Entry 6L3X (X-ray diffraction, 2.31 A resolution); this record covers chains E and I of the 14 polymer chains in the assembly.

== Chain E (and I) ==
Protein: ATP-dependent Clp protease proteolytic subunit
Source organism: Staphylococcus aureus RF122
Notes: EC 3.4.21.92; chain I of this document is another copy of the same molecule, construct and numbering; everything in this record applies to it too
UniProtKB: Q2YSF8 (CLPP_STAAB); residue numbers follow UniProt; this construct covers 19-195
Sequence (177 residues; row label = number of the first residue in the row):
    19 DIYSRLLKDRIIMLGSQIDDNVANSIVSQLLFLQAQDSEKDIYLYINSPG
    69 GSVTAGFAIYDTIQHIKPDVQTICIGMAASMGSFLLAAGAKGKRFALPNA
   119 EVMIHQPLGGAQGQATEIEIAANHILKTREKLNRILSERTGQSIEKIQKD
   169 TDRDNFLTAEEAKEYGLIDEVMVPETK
Ligand contacts: E4U ([(1R)-1-[[(2S)-2-[[2,5-bis(chloranyl)phenyl]carbonylamino]-3-(1H-indol-3-yl)propanoyl]amino]-3-methyl-butyl]boronic acid): Gly68, Gly69, Ser70, Val71, Ser98, Met99, His123, Gln124, Pro125, Leu126, Gly127, Gly128, Ile143, Thr146, Leu150
Curated features (UniProtKB/Swiss-Prot):
  - active site: Ser98 (Nucleophile), His123

== Chain E / chain I interface ==
Pairs across the interface (38):
  Gln124(E) with Gln132(I); Ala133(I), hydrogen bond (side chain-backbone); Thr134(I), hydrogen bond (side chain-backbone)
  Pro125(E) with Gln132(I); Ala133(I), hydrogen bond (backbone-backbone)
  Leu126(E) with Gly131(I); Gln132(I)
  Gly127(E) with Gln130(I); Gly131(I), hydrogen bond (backbone-backbone); Ile136(I)
  Gly128(E) with Ala129(I); Gln130(I); Ile136(I)
  Ala129(E) with Gly128(I); Ala129(I), hydrogen bond (backbone-backbone)
  Gln130(E) with Gly127(I); Gly128(I)
  Gly131(E) with Leu126(I); Gly127(I), hydrogen bond (backbone-backbone)
  Gln132(E) with Gln124(I); Pro125(I); Leu126(I); Asp170(I), hydrogen bond (side chain-backbone)
  Ala133(E) with Gln124(I), hydrogen bond (backbone-side chain); Pro125(I), hydrogen bond (backbone-backbone); Leu144(I)
  Thr134(E) with Gln124(I), hydrogen bond (backbone-side chain); Arg147(I)
  Ile136(E) with Gly127(I); Gly128(I); Ala140(I), hydrophobic
  Glu137(E) with Leu144(I)
  Ala140(E) with Ile136(I), hydrophobic; Ala140(I), hydrophobic
  Leu144(E) with Glu137(I)
  Arg147(E) with Thr134(I)
  Asp170(E) with Gln132(I), hydrogen bond (backbone-side chain)
  Arg171(E) with Gln132(I)
Also at the interface, not in a pair above, chain E (19 interface residues in all): Ile143
Also at the interface, not in a pair above, chain I (19 interface residues in all): Ile143, Arg171

== In short ==
The chain E/chain I interface involves 19 residues from each chain; the contacts include 11 hydrogen bonds.
Among the polar pairs are Gln124(E)-Ala133(I), Gln124(E)-Thr134(I) and Gln132(E)-Asp170(I). Ligands of chain
E: compound E4U. UniProt lists active-site residues Ser98(E) and His123(E) on chain E.
Both chains are ATP-dependent Clp protease proteolytic subunit (Staphylococcus aureus RF122). Entry 6L3X
(Discovery of novel peptidomimetic boronate ClpP inhibitors with noncanonical enzyme mechanism as potent
virulence blockers in ...) was determined by X-ray diffraction (same publication as 6L40).
